9EBQ - chains A and R of the 5 polymer chains in the assembly; structure by electron microscopy, 3.16 A resolution.

[Chain A]
Name: Guanine nucleotide-binding protein G(s) subunit alpha isoforms short
From: Homo sapiens
UniProtKB: P63092 (GNAS2_HUMAN); residues 1-394 here = UniProt positions 1-394
Sequence (394 residues; each row starts with the number of its first residue):
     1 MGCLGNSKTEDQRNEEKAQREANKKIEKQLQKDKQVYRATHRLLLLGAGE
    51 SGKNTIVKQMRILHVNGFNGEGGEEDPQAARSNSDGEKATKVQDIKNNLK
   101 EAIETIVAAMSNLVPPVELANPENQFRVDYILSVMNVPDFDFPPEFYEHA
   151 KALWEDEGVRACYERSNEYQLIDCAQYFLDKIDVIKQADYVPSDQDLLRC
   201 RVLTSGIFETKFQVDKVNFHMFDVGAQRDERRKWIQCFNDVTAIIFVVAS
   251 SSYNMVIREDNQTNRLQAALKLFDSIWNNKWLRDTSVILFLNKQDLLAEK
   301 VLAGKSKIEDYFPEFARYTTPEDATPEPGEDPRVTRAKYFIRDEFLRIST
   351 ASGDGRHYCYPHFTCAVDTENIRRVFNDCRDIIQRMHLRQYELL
Unresolved in the structure: 1-11, 63-204, 254-262
Differences from the reference sequence: engineered mutation Asn54 (Ser in P63092), Ala226 (Gly in P63092), Ala268 (Glu in P63092), Lys271 (Asn in P63092), Asp274 (Lys in P63092), Lys280 (Arg in P63092), Asp284 (Thr in P63092), Thr285 (Ile in P63092)

[Chain R]
Name: Glucagon-like peptide 1 receptor
From: Homo sapiens
UniProtKB: P43220 (GLP1R_HUMAN); residue numbers follow UniProt; this construct covers 24-463
Sequence (491 residues; row label = number of the first residue in the row; numbers below 1 keep their minus sign (Met-8 is residue -8)):
    -8 MKTIIALSYIFCLVFADYKDDDDLEVLFQGPARPQGATVSLWETVQKWRE
    42 YRRQCQRSLTEDPPPATDLFCNRTFDEYACWPDGEPGSFVNVSCPWYLPW
    92 ASSVPQGHVYRFCTAEGLWLQKDNSSLPWRDLSECEESKRGERSSPEEQL
   142 LFLYIIYTVGYALSFSALVIASAILLGFRHLHCTRNYIHLNLFASFILRA
   192 LSVFIKDAALKWMYSTAAQQHQWDGLLSYQDSLSCRLVFLLMQYCVAANY
   242 YWLLVEGVYLYTLLAFSVFSEQWIFRLYVSIGWGVPLLFVVPWGIVKYLY
   292 EDEGCWTRNSNMNYWLIIRLPILFAIGVNFLIFVRVICIVVSKLKANLMC
   342 KTDIKCRLAKSTLTLIPLLGTHEVIFAFVMDEHARGTLRFIKLFTELSFT
   392 SFQGLMVAILYCFVNNEVQLEFRKSWERWRLEHLHIQRDSSMKPLKCPTS
   442 SLSSGATAGSSMYTATCQASCSPAGLEVLFQGPHHHHHHHH
Unresolved in the structure: -8 to 138, 207-219, 339-344, 369-380, 423-482
Differences from the reference sequence: expression tag (-8 to 23, 464-482); conflict Phe260 (Leu in P43220)
Disulfides: Cys226-Cys296

[Interface between chain A and chain R]
Pairs across the interface (14):
  Arg380(A) - Phe257(R)
  Asp381(A) - Lys334(R)  salt bridge
  Gln384(A) - Leu255(R)
  Gln384(A) - Lys334(R)  hydrogen bond
  His387(A) - Leu254(R)  hydrogen bond (side chain-backbone)
  Leu388(A) - Leu255(R)  hydrophobic
  Gln390(A) - Glu408(R)
  Tyr391(A) - Arg176(R)
  Tyr391(A) - Tyr250(R)
  Tyr391(A) - Leu251(R)  hydrophobic
  Glu392(A) - Asn406(R)  hydrogen bond
  Glu392(A) - Asn407(R)  hydrogen bond (side chain-backbone)
  Leu393(A) - Ser352(R)
  Leu394(A) - Val331(R)  hydrophobic
Other interface residues (no listed pair), chain A (15 interface residues in all): His41, Val217, Phe376, Ile383, Arg385
Other interface residues (no listed pair), chain R (18 interface residues in all): His180, Val327, Ile330, Leu335, Leu356, Leu359

[Summary]
15 residues of chain A and 18 residues of chain R are in contact, with 4 hydrogen bonds and 1 salt bridge.
Among the polar pairs are Asp381(A)-Lys334(R), Gln384(A)-Lys334(R) and His387(A)-Leu254(R).
Here chain A is Guanine nucleotide-binding protein G(s) subunit alpha isoforms short and chain R is
Glucagon-like peptide 1 receptor, both from Homo sapiens. Entry 9EBQ (Peptide 2 (GLP-1 (ACPC18)) bound to
GLP-1R/Gs complex (conformer 2)) was determined by electron microscopy (same publication as 9EBN and 9EBO).
